Entry 6OF9 (X-ray diffraction, 3.00 A resolution); this record covers chains C and F of the 9 polymer chains in the assembly.

== Chain C (and F) ==
Name: CaMKII hub
Source organism: Chlamydomonas reinhardtii
Notes: chain F of this document is another copy of the same molecule, construct and numbering; everything in this record applies to it too
UniProt: A8IHL6 (A8IHL6_CHLRE); residues 23-156 here correspond to UniProt positions 1-134 (UniProt number = residue number - 22)
Amino-acid sequence (134 residues; each row starts with the number of its first residue):
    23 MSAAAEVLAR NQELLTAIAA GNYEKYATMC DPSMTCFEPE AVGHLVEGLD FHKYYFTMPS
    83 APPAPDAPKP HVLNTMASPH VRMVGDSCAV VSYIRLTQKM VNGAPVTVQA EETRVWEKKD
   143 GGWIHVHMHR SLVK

== Chain C / chain F interface ==
Pairs across the interface - 56 pairs, chain C then chain F:
  Ser-55(C) with Arg-104(F), hydrogen bond (backbone-side chain)
  Met-56(C) with Arg-104(F)
  Thr-57(C) with His-102(F); Arg-104(F), hydrogen bond
  Phe-59(C) with Ser-114(F); Tyr-115(F); Ile-116(F), hydrophobic; Glu-133(F); Glu-134(F); Thr-135(F)
  Gly-65(C) with Ile-116(F); Glu-133(F), hydrogen bond (backbone-side chain); Val-155(F)
  His-66(C) with Glu-133(F)
  Leu-67(C) with His-102(F); Ser-114(F)
  His-102(C) with Thr-57(F); Leu-67(F)
  Arg-104(C) with Ser-55(F), hydrogen bond (side chain-backbone); Met-56(F); Thr-57(F), hydrogen bond; Val-148(F), hydrogen bond (side chain-backbone)
  Val-106(C) with Ser-109(F); Cys-110(F), hydrophobic; Glu-139(F)
  Gly-107(C) with Ser-109(F)
  Ser-109(C) with Val-106(F)
  Cys-110(C) with Val-106(F); Cys-110(F), hydrogen bond
  Val-112(C) with His-149(F)
  Ser-114(C) with Phe-59(F); Leu-67(F); His-149(F), hydrogen bond
  Tyr-115(C) with Phe-59(F)
  Ile-116(C) with Phe-59(F), hydrophobic; Gly-65(F)
  Glu-133(C) with Phe-59(F); Gly-65(F), hydrogen bond (side chain-backbone); His-66(F); His-151(F), salt bridge
  Glu-134(C) with Phe-59(F)
  Thr-135(C) with Phe-59(F); His-149(F), hydrogen bond; His-151(F), hydrogen bond
  Glu-139(C) with Val-106(F)
  Val-148(C) with Arg-104(F), hydrogen bond (backbone-side chain)
  His-149(C) with Val-112(F); Ser-114(F), hydrogen bond; Thr-135(F), hydrogen bond
  His-151(C) with Glu-133(F); Thr-135(F), hydrogen bond; His-151(F); Ser-153(F), hydrogen bond
  Ser-153(C) with His-151(F), hydrogen bond; Ser-153(F)
  Val-155(C) with Gly-65(F)
Interface residues without a listed pair, chain C (32 interface residues in all): Glu-60, Val-64, Glu-69, Val-137, Trp-138, Arg-152
Interface residues without a listed pair, chain F (32 interface residues in all): Glu-60, Glu-69, Met-105, Gly-107, Val-137, Trp-138, Arg-152

== Summary ==
Chain C and chain F each contribute 32 residues to their interface, with 17 hydrogen bonds and 1 salt bridge.
Polar contacts include Glu-133(C)/His-151(F), Ser-55(C)/Arg-104(F) and Thr-57(C)/Arg-104(F).
Both chains are CaMKII hub (Chlamydomonas reinhardtii). Entry 6OF9 (Structure of the Chlamydamonas reinhardtii
CamKII hub homology domain) was determined by X-ray diffraction (same publication as 6OF8).
